4J54 - chains A and B; structure by X-ray diffraction, 1.55 A resolution.

[Chain A (and B)]
Molecule: Protease
Source organism: Human immunodeficiency virus 1
Notes: EC 3.4.23.16; chain B of this document is another copy of the same molecule, construct and numbering; everything in this record applies to it too
UniProtKB: P03367 (POL_HV1BR); residues 1-99 here correspond to UniProt positions 501-599 (UniProt number = residue number + 500)
Amino-acid sequence (99 residues; each row starts with the number of its first residue):
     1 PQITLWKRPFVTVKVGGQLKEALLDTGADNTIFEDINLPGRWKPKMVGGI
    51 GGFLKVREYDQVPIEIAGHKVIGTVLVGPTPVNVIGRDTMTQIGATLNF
Construct notes: engineered mutation Lys7 (Gln507 in P03367), Phe10 (Leu510 in P03367), Val13 (Ile513 in P03367), Val15 (Ile515 in P03367), Asn30 (Asp530 in P03367), Ile32 (Val532 in P03367), Phe33 (Leu533 in P03367), Asp35 (Glu535 in P03367), Ile36 (Met536 in P03367), Asn37 (Ser537 in P03367), Val47 (Ile547 in P03367), Leu54 (Ile554 in P03367), Glu58 (Gln558 in P03367), Val62 (Ile562 in P03367), Pro63 (Leu563 in P03367), Ala67 (Cys567 in P03367), Val71 (Ala571 in P03367), Val84 (Ile584 in P03367), Asp88 (Asn588 in P03367), Thr89 (Leu589 in P03367), Met90 (Leu590 in P03367), Ala95 (Cys595 in P03367)
Residues lining bound ligands: G52 ((3R,3aS,3bR,6aS,7aS)-octahydrodifuro[2,3-b:3',2'-d]furan-3-yl [(1S,2R)-1-benzyl-2-hydroxy-3-{[(4-methoxyphenyl)sulfonyl](2-methylpropyl)amino}propyl]carbamate): Leu23, Asp25, Gly27, Ala28, Asp29, Asn30, Ile32, Val47, Gly48, Gly49, Ile50, Val82, Val84

[Interface between chain A and chain B]
Pairs across the interface - 88 pairs, chain A then chain B:
  Pro1(A) - Leu97(B)
  Pro1(A) - Asn98(B)
  Pro1(A) - Phe99(B)  hydrogen bond (backbone-backbone)
  Gln2(A) - Thr96(B)  hydrogen bond
  Gln2(A) - Leu97(B)
  Gln2(A) - Asn98(B)
  Ile3(A) - Thr96(B)
  Ile3(A) - Leu97(B)  hydrogen bond (backbone-backbone)
  Ile3(A) - Phe99(B)  hydrophobic
  Thr4(A) - Thr96(B)
  Leu5(A) - Arg87(B)  hydrogen bond (backbone-side chain)
  Leu5(A) - Met90(B)  hydrophobic
  Leu5(A) - Thr91(B)
  Leu5(A) - Ala95(B)
  Trp6(A) - Arg87(B)
  Trp6(A) - Thr91(B)
  Lys7(A) - Arg87(B)
  Arg8(A) - Asp29(B)
  Arg8(A) - Arg87(B)
  Pro9(A) - Thr26(B)
  Pro9(A) - Arg87(B)
  Leu23(A) - Gly27(B)
  Leu24(A) - Thr26(B)  hydrogen bond (backbone-side chain)
  Leu24(A) - Leu97(B)  hydrophobic
  Leu24(A) - Phe99(B)  hydrophobic
  Asp25(A) - Asp25(B)
  Asp25(A) - Thr26(B)
  Asp25(A) - Gly27(B)  hydrogen bond (side chain-backbone)
  Thr26(A) - Pro9(B)
  Thr26(A) - Leu24(B)  hydrogen bond (side chain-backbone)
  Thr26(A) - Asp25(B)
  Thr26(A) - Thr26(B)  hydrogen bond (side chain-backbone)
  Thr26(A) - Leu97(B)
  Gly27(A) - Asp25(B)  hydrogen bond (backbone-side chain)
  Ile32(A) - Ile50(B)  hydrophobic
  Gly48(A) - Ile50(B)
  Gly49(A) - Ile50(B)
  Ile50(A) - Ile32(B)  hydrophobic
  Ile50(A) - Gly49(B)
  Ile50(A) - Ile50(B)  hydrogen bond (backbone-backbone)
  Ile50(A) - Gly52(B)
  Ile50(A) - Leu54(B)  hydrophobic
  Ile50(A) - Thr80(B)
  Gly51(A) - Ile50(B)  hydrogen bond (backbone-backbone)
  Gly51(A) - Gly51(B)
  Gly51(A) - Gly52(B)
  Gly52(A) - Gly51(B)
  Leu54(A) - Ile50(B)  hydrophobic
  Leu54(A) - Gly51(B)
  Ala67(A) - Phe99(B)  hydrophobic
  Thr80(A) - Ile50(B)
  Pro81(A) - Gly49(B)
  Arg87(A) - Leu5(B)  hydrogen bond (side chain-backbone)
  Arg87(A) - Trp6(B)  hydrogen bond (side chain-backbone)
  Arg87(A) - Lys7(B)
  Arg87(A) - Arg8(B)
  Arg87(A) - Pro9(B)
  Thr91(A) - Leu5(B)
  Thr91(A) - Trp6(B)
  Ile93(A) - Phe99(B)
  Gly94(A) - Asn98(B)
  Ala95(A) - Leu5(B)
  Ala95(A) - Asn98(B)
  Ala95(A) - Phe99(B)  hydrophobic
  Thr96(A) - Gln2(B)
  Thr96(A) - Ile3(B)
  Thr96(A) - Thr4(B)
  Thr96(A) - Thr96(B)
  Thr96(A) - Leu97(B)
  Thr96(A) - Asn98(B)  hydrogen bond (backbone-backbone)
  Leu97(A) - Pro1(B)
  Leu97(A) - Gln2(B)
  Leu97(A) - Ile3(B)  hydrogen bond (backbone-backbone)
  Leu97(A) - Leu5(B)  hydrophobic
  Leu97(A) - Pro9(B)  hydrophobic
  Leu97(A) - Leu24(B)
  Leu97(A) - Thr26(B)
  Leu97(A) - Thr96(B)
  Leu97(A) - Leu97(B)  hydrophobic
  Asn98(A) - Pro1(B)
  Asn98(A) - Gln2(B)  hydrogen bond
  Asn98(A) - Gly94(B)
  Asn98(A) - Ala95(B)
  Asn98(A) - Thr96(B)  hydrogen bond (backbone-backbone)
  Asn98(A) - Asn98(B)  hydrogen bond
  Phe99(A) - Pro1(B)  hydrogen bond (backbone-backbone)
  Phe99(A) - Ile3(B)  hydrophobic
  Phe99(A) - Leu24(B)  hydrophobic
Other interface residues (no listed pair), chain A (38 interface residues in all): Asp29, Val47, Ile66, His69, Met90
Other interface residues (no listed pair), chain B (36 interface residues in all): Val11, Leu23, Gly48, Phe53, Pro81, Ile93

[In short]
Chain A and chain B form an interface of 38 and 36 residues respectively, with 19 hydrogen bonds. Polar pairs
include Gln2(A)-Thr96(B), Leu5(A)-Arg87(B) and Leu24(A)-Thr26(B). Bound to chain A: compound G52.
Chain A and chain B are both Protease (Human immunodeficiency virus 1); the structure, Crystal Structure of
Multidrug Resistant HIV-1 Protease Clinical isolate PR20 with the potent antiviral inhibitor GRL-0519A, was
determined by X-ray diffraction (same publication as 4J55 and 4J5J).
